PDB entry 8SP0 | electron microscopy, 3.33 A resolution | chains B and H of the 8 polymer chains in the assembly

Chain B:
Name: short pAgo
Source organism: Maribacter polysiphoniae
UniProt: A0A316E3U6 (A0A316E3U6_9FLAO); residue numbers follow UniProt; this construct covers 1-507
Amino-acid sequence (507 residues; each row starts with the number of its first residue):
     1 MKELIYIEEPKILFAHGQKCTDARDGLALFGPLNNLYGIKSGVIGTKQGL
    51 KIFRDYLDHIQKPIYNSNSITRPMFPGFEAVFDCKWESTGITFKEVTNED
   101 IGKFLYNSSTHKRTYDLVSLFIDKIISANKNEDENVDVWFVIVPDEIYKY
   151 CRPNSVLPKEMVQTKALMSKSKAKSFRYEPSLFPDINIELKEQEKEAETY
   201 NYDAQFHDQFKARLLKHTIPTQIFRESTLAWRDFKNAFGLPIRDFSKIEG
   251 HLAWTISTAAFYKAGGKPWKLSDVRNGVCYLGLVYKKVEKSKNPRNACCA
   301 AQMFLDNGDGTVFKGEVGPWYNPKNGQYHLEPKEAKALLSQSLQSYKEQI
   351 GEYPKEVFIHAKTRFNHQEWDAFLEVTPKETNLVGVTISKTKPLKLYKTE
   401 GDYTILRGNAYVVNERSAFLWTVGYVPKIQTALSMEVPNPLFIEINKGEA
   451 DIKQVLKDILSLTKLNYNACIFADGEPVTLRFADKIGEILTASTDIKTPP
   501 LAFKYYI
Not modelled in the structure: 159-196
Bound ions: Mg2+: Asn468, Ile507 (shared with 2 residues of chain C)

Chain H:
Molecule: target DNA
Sequence (25 nucleotides; row label = number of the first residue in the row):
     1 CAACTAATAGATTAGAGCCGTCAAT
Not modelled in the structure: 1-3, 24-25

Interface between chain B and chain H:
Contacting residue pairs - 22 pairs, chain B then chain H:
  Ser67(B) - DA23(H)  hydrogen bond to the phosphate
  Asn68(B) - DA23(H)  hydrogen bond to the phosphate
  Arg72(B) - DT21(H)  hydrogen bond to the phosphate
  Arg72(B) - DC22(H)  salt bridge to the phosphate
  Arg152(B) - DG17(H)  salt bridge to the phosphate
  Arg152(B) - DC18(H)  salt bridge to the phosphate
  Asn154(B) - DA16(H)  phosphate contact
  Asn154(B) - DG17(H)  hydrogen bond to the phosphate
  Lys247(B) - DC22(H)  hydrogen bond to the base
  Ile248(B) - DT21(H)  sugar contact
  Tyr285(B) - DA14(H)  phosphate contact
  Tyr285(B) - DG15(H)  phosphate contact
  Lys286(B) - DG15(H)  salt bridge to the phosphate
  Lys287(B) - DA14(H)  phosphate contact
  Lys287(B) - DG15(H)  hydrogen bond to the phosphate
  Glu289(B) - DA16(H)  phosphate contact
  Tyr328(B) - DA14(H)  hydrogen bond to the sugar
  Lys362(B) - DT13(H)  phosphate contact
  Lys362(B) - DA14(H)  phosphate contact
  Thr363(B) - DT13(H)  phosphate contact
  Arg364(B) - DT12(H)  salt bridge to the phosphate
  Met435(B) - DG20(H)  base contact
Interface residues without a listed pair, chain B (18 interface residues in all): Pro153, Lys392

Summary:
18 residues of chain B and 11 residues of chain H are in contact, with 7 hydrogen bonds and 5 salt bridges.
Among the polar pairs are Lys247(B)-DC22(H), Tyr328(B)-DA14(H) and Ser67(B)-DA23(H). Asn468(B) and Ile507(B)
coordinate Mg2+.
Chain B is short pAgo (Maribacter polysiphoniae) and chain H is target DNA; the structure, Symmetric dimer of
MapSPARTA bound with gRNA/tDNA hybrid, was determined by electron microscopy (same publication as 8FEX, 8FFI,
8SP3, 8SPO and 8SQU).
